Entry 3A6N (X-ray diffraction, 2.70 A resolution); this record covers chains A and J of the 10 polymer chains in the assembly.

Chain A:
Protein: Histone H3.1t
From: Homo sapiens
UniProt: Q16695 (H31T_HUMAN); residues 0-135 here correspond to UniProt positions 1-136 (UniProt number = residue number + 1)
Amino-acid sequence (139 residues; row label = number of the first residue in the row; numbers below 1 keep their minus sign (Gly-3 is residue -3)):
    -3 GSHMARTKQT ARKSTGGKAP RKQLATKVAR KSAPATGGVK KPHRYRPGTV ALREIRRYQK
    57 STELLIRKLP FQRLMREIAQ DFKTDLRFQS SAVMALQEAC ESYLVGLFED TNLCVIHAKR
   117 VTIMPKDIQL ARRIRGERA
Unresolved in the structure: -3 to 37, 135
Construct notes: expression tag (-3 to -1)
Reported in the primary citation:
  - contacts within the chain: Met71-Val89 (hydrophobic contact), Val111-Asp123, Arg116-Asp123 (salt bridge)
  - conformationally variable residues (side-chain flip): Arg116, Asp123
  - mutagenesis - M71V, V111A: increased stability in response to high NaCl concentrations
  - mutagenesis - S98A: unchanged stability
  - mutagenesis - M71V/V111A: increased stability
  - mutagenesis - V111A: decreased binding to H2A/H2B

Chain J:
Molecule: 146-nt DNA strand
Sequence (146 nucleotides; row label = number of the first residue in the row):
   147 ATCAATATCC ACCTGCAGAT TCTACCAAAA GTGTATTTGG AAACTGCTCC ATCAAAAGGC
   207 ATGTTCAGCT GAATTCAGCT GAACATGCCT TTTGATGGAG CAGTTTCCAA ATACACTTTT
   267 GGTAGAATCT GCAGGTGGAT ATTGAT
Unresolved in the structure: 147
Ion coordination: Mn2+ site 1 near DG186 (its only coordinating residue here); Mn2+ site 2 near DG217 (its only coordinating residue here); Mn2+ site 3 near DG267 (its only coordinating residue here); Mn2+ site 4 near DG280 (its only coordinating residue here)

How chain A and chain J interact:
Contacting residue pairs (30; chain A residue first):
  His39(A) - DT152(J)  phosphate contact
  His39(A) - DA153(J)  phosphate contact
  Arg40(A) - DA229(J)  hydrogen bond to the base
  Arg40(A) - DC230(J)  hydrogen bond to the sugar
  Tyr41(A) - DA153(J)  sugar contact
  Tyr41(A) - DT154(J)  sugar contact
  Tyr41(A) - DA229(J)  sugar contact
  Tyr41(A) - DC230(J)  hydrogen bond to the phosphate
  Arg42(A) - DA229(J)  sugar contact
  Pro43(A) - DA228(J)  phosphate contact
  Pro43(A) - DA229(J)  sugar contact
  Gly44(A) - DA228(J)  hydrogen bond to the phosphate
  Gly44(A) - DA229(J)  hydrogen bond to the phosphate
  Thr45(A) - DA229(J)  hydrogen bond to the phosphate
  Val46(A) - DA229(J)  hydrogen bond to the phosphate
  Val46(A) - DC230(J)  phosphate contact
  Ala47(A) - DA229(J)  hydrogen bond to the phosphate
  Arg49(A) - DT154(J)  phosphate contact
  Arg49(A) - DC155(J)  phosphate contact
  Arg63(A) - DT236(J)  phosphate contact
  Arg63(A) - DT237(J)  salt bridge to the phosphate
  Arg63(A) - DT238(J)  phosphate contact
  Lys64(A) - DT238(J)  hydrogen bond to the phosphate
  Leu65(A) - DT237(J)  sugar contact
  Leu65(A) - DT238(J)  hydrogen bond to the phosphate
  Pro66(A) - DT237(J)  phosphate contact
  Arg69(A) - DT237(J)  salt bridge to the phosphate
  Asp81(A) - DC247(J)  phosphate contact
  Arg83(A) - DG246(J)  hydrogen bond to the phosphate
  Arg83(A) - DC247(J)  phosphate contact
Also at the interface, not in a pair above, chain A (19 interface residues in all): Lys115, Thr118
Also at the interface, not in a pair above, chain J (14 interface residues in all): DA218, DG227

Overview:
19 residues of chain A and 14 residues of chain J are in contact, with 11 hydrogen bonds and 2 salt bridges.
Among the polar pairs are Arg40(A)-DA229(J), Arg40(A)-DC230(J) and Tyr41(A)-DC230(J). From the paper: M71V and
V111A of chain A increase stability in response to high NaCl concentrations; conformational variability at
Arg116(A) and Asp123(A); 4 substitutions were tested in all.
Here chain A is Histone H3.1t (Homo sapiens) and chain J is a 146-nt DNA strand. Entry 3A6N (The nucleosome
containing a testis-specific histone variant, human H3T) was determined by X-ray diffraction (same publication
as 3AFA).
